8EG8 - chains H and J of the 8 polymer chains in the assembly; structure by electron microscopy, 3.30 A resolution.

== Chain H ==
Name: DNA-directed RNA polymerase subunit alpha
Source organism: Escherichia coli
Notes: EC 2.7.7.6
UniProt: P0A7Z6 (RPOA_ECO57); numbering as in UniProt (aligned over 1-234)
Amino-acid sequence (239 residues; each row starts with the number of its first residue):
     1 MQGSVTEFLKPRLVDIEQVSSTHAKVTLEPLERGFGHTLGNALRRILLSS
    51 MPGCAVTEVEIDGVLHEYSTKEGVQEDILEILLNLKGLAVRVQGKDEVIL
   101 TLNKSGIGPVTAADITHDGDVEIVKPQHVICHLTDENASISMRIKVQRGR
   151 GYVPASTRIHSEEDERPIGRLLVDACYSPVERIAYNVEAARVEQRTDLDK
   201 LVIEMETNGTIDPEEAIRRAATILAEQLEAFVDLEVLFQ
Unresolved in the structure: 1-3, 159-168, 233-239
Construct notes: expression tag (235-239)

== Chain J ==
Name: DNA-directed RNA polymerase subunit beta'
Source organism: Escherichia coli
Notes: EC 2.7.7.6
UniProt: C3SIA2 (C3SIA2_ECOLX); residue numbers follow UniProt; this construct covers 1-1406
Amino-acid sequence (1406 residues; numbered 1 to 1406; the number before each row is that of its first residue):
     1 MKDLLKFLKAQTKTEEFDAIKIALASPDMIRSWSFGEVKKPETINYRTFK
    51 PERDGLFCARIFGPVKDYECLCGKYKRLKHRGVICEKCGVEVTQTKVRRE
   101 RMGHIELASPTAHIWFLKSLPSRIGLLLDMPLRDIERVLYFESYVVIEGG
   151 MTNLERQQILTEEQYLDALEEFGDEFDAKMGAEAIQALLKSMDLEQECEQ
   201 LREELNETNSETKRKKLTKRIKLLEAFVQSGNKPEWMILTVLPVLPPDLR
   251 PLVPLDGGRFATSDLNDLYRRVINRNNRLKRLLDLAAPDIIVRNEKRMLQ
   301 EAVDALLDNGRRGRAITGSNKRPLKSLADMIKGKQGRFRQNLLGKRVDYS
   351 GRSVITVGPYLRLHQCGLPKKMALELFKPFIYGKLELRGLATTIKAAKKM
   401 VEREEAVVWDILDEVIREHPVLLNRAPTLHRLGIQAFEPVLIEGKAIQLH
   451 PLVCAAYNADFDGDQMAVHVPLTLEAQLEARALMMSTNNILSPANGEPII
   501 VPSQDVVLGLYYMTRDCVNAKGEGMVLTGPKEAERLYRSGLASLHARVKV
   551 RITEYEKDANGELVAKTSLKDTTVGRAILWMIVPKGLPYSIVNQALGKKA
   601 ISKMLNTCYRILGLKPTVIFADQIMYTGFAYAARSGASVGIDDMVIPEKK
   651 HEIISEAEAEVAEIQEQFQSGLVTAGERYNKVIDIWAAANDRVSKAMMDN
   701 LQTETVINRDGQEEKQVSFNSIYMMADSGARGSAAQIRQLAGMRGLMAKP
   751 DGSIIETPITANFREGLNVLQYFISTHGARKGLADTALKTANSGYLTRRL
   801 VDVAQDLVVTEDDCGTHEGIMMTPVIEGGDVKEPLRDRVLGRVTAEDVLK
   851 PGTADILVPRNTLLHEQWCDLLEENSVDAVKVRSVVSCDTDFGVCAHCYG
   901 RDLARGHIINKGEAIGVIAAQSIGEPGTQLTMRTFHIGGAASRAAAESSI
   951 QVKNKGSIKLSNVKSVVNSSGKLVITSRNTELKLIDEFGRTKESYKVPYG
  1001 AVLAKGDGEQVAGGETVANWDPHTMPVITEVSGFVRFTDMIDGQTITRQT
  1051 DELTGLSSLVVLDSAERTAGGKDLRPALKIVDAQGNDVLIPGTDMPAQYF
  1101 LPGKAIVQLEDGVQISSGDTLARIPQESGGTKDITGGLPRVADLFEARRP
  1151 KEPAILAEISGIVSFGKETKGKRRLVITPVDGSDPYEEMIPKWRQLNVFE
  1201 GERVERGDVISDGPEAPHDILRLRGVHAVTRYIVNEVQDVYRLQGVKIND
  1251 KHIEVIVRQMLRKATIVNAGSSDFLEGEQVEYSRVKIANRELEANGKVGA
  1301 TYSRDLLGITKASLATESFISAASFQETTRVLTEAAVAGKRDELRGLKEN
  1351 VIVGRLIPAGTGYAYHQDRMRRRAAGEAPAAPQVTAEDASASLAELLNAG
  1401 LGGSDN
Unresolved in the structure: 1-15, 1374-1406
Ion coordination: Zn2+ site 1: Cys-70, Cys-72, Cys-85, Cys-88; Mg2+: Asp-460, Asp-462, Asp-464 (shared with 2 residues of chain R); Zn2+ site 2: Cys-814, Cys-888, Cys-895, Cys-898

== How chain H and chain J interact ==
Residue-residue contacts (28; chain H residue first):
  Arg-44(H) / Arg-538(J)
  Leu-48(H) / Ser-539(J)
  Tyr-68(H) / Lys-549(J)
  Leu-79(H) / Val-526(J)  hydrophobic
  Glu-80(H) / Arg-551(J)  salt bridge
  Glu-80(H) / Leu-569(J)
  Leu-83(H) / Val-526(J)  hydrophobic
  Leu-83(H) / Leu-527(J)
  Leu-83(H) / Thr-528(J)
  Leu-83(H) / Arg-551(J)
  Leu-83(H) / Leu-569(J)  hydrophobic
  Asn-84(H) / Arg-551(J)  hydrogen bond
  Lys-86(H) / Thr-528(J)
  Lys-86(H) / Glu-532(J)  salt bridge
  Tyr-152(H) / Glu-532(J)  hydrogen bond
  Tyr-152(H) / Leu-536(J)  hydrophobic
  Tyr-152(H) / Leu-541(J)  hydrophobic
  Pro-154(H) / Leu-541(J)  hydrophobic
  Asp-174(H) / Met-525(J)
  Val-180(H) / Arg-535(J)
  Glu-181(H) / Lys-531(J)
  Glu-181(H) / Arg-535(J)  hydrogen bond (backbone-side chain)
  Arg-182(H) / Lys-531(J)
  Arg-182(H) / Glu-534(J)
  Arg-182(H) / Met-581(J)
  Arg-191(H) / Lys-370(J)
  Arg-191(H) / Asp-413(J)  salt bridge
  Glu-206(H) / Lys-531(J)  salt bridge
Interface residues without a listed pair, chain H (18 interface residues in all): Gln-194, Thr-196
Interface residues without a listed pair, chain J (20 interface residues in all): Ala-406, Glu-443

== In short ==
The interface between chain H and chain J involves 18 residues on one side and 20 on the other, with 3
hydrogen bonds and 4 salt bridges. Among the polar pairs are Glu-80(H)/Arg-551(J), Lys-86(H)/Glu-532(J) and
Arg-191(H)/Asp-413(J). Asp-460(J), Asp-462(J) and Asp-464(J) form the Mg2+ site.
Here chain H is DNA-directed RNA polymerase subunit alpha and chain J is DNA-directed RNA polymerase subunit
beta', both from Escherichia coli. Entry 8EG8 (Cryo-EM structure of consensus elemental paused elongation
complex with a folded TL) was determined by electron microscopy (same publication as 8EG7, 8EGB, 8EH8, 8EH9,
8EHA, 8EHF and 8EHI).
